9G27 - chains A and T of the 15 polymer chains in the assembly; structure by electron microscopy, 2.80 A resolution.

Chain A:
Molecule: DNA-directed RNA polymerase I subunit RPA190
From: Saccharomyces cerevisiae
Notes: EC 2.7.7.6
UniProtKB: P10964 (RPA1_YEAST); residue numbers follow UniProt; this construct covers 1-1664
Chain sequence (1664 residues; numbered 1 to 1664; the number before each row is that of its first residue):
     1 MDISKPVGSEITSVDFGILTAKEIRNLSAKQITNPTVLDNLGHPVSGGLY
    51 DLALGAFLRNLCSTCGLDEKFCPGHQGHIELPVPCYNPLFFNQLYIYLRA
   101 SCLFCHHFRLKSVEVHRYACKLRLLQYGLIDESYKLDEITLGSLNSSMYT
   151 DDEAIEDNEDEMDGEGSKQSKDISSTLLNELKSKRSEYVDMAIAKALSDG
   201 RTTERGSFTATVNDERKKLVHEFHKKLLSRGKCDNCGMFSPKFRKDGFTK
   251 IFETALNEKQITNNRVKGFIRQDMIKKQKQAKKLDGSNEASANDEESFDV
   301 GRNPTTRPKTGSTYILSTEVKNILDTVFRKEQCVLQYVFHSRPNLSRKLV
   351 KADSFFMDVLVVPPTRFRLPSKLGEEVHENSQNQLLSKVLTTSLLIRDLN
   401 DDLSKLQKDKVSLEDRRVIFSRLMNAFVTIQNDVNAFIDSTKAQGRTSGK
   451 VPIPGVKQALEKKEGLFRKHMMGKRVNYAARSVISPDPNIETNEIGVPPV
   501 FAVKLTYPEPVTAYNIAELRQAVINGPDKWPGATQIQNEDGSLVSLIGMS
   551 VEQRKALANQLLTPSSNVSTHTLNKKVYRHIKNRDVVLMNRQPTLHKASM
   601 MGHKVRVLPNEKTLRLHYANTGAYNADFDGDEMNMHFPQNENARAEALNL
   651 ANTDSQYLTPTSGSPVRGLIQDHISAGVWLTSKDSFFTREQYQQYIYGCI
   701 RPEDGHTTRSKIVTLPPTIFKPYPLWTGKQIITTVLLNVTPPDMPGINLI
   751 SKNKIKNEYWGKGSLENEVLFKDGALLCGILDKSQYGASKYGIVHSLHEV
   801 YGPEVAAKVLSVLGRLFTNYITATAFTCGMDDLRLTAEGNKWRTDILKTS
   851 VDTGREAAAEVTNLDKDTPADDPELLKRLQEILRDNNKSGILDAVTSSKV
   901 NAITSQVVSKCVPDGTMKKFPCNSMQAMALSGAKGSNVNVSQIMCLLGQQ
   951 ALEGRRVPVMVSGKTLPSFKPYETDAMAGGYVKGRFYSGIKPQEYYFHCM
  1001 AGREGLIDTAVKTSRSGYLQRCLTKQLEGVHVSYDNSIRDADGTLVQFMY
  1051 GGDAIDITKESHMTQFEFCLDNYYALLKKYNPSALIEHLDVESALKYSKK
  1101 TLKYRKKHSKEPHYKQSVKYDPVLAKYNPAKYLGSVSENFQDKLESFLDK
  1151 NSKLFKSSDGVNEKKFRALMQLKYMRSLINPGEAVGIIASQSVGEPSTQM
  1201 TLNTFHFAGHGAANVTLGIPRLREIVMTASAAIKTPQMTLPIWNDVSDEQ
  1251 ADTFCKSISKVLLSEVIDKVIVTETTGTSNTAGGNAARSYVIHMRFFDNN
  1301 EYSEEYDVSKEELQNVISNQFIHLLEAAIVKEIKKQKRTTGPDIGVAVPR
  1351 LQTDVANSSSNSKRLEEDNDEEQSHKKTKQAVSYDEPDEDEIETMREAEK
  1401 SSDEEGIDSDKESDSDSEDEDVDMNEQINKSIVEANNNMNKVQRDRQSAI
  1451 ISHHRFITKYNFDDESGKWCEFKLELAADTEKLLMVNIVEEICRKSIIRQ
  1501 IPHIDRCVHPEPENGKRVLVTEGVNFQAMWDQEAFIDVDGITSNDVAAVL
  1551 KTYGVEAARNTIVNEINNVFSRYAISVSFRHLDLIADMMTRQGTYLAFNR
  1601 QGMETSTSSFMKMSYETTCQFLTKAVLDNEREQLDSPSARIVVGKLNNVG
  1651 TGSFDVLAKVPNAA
Not modelled in the structure: 40-42, 144-173, 269-311, 444-450, 1154-1159, 1201-1213, 1278-1286, 1339-1439, 1664
Curated features (UniProtKB/Swiss-Prot):
  - region: Pro992 to Glu1004 (Bridging helix)
  - binding site (Zn(2+)): Cys62, Cys65, Cys72, His75, Cys102, Cys105, Cys233, Cys236
  - binding site (Mg(2+)): Asp627, Asp629, Asp631
  - modified residue (Phosphoserine): Ser889, Ser1636
Metal / ion sites: Zn2+ site 1: Cys62, Cys65, Cys72, His75; Zn2+ site 2: Cys102, Cys105, Cys233, Cys236
What the authors report for this chain:
  - specificity-determining residues: Pro593 (proposed by the authors, not directly observed)

Chain T:
Molecule: Template DNA
Sequence (38 nucleotides; each row starts with the number of its first residue):
     1 CTACCGATAAGCAGATXCTCTCGATTGCGTATGAAATC
Not modelled in the structure: 33-38
Modified positions: 3DR (1',2'-dideoxyribofuranose-5'-phosphate) at position 17

Chain A / chain T interface:
Contacting residue pairs (17):
  Arg230(A) with DC4(T), salt bridge to the phosphate
  Glu376(A) with DT25(T), base contact
  Glu461(A) with DG14(T), phosphate contact
  Lys462(A) with DG14(T), sugar contact; DA15(T), salt bridge to the phosphate
  Lys463(A) with DT16(T), phosphate contact
  Arg468(A) with DA15(T), hydrogen bond to the phosphate; DT16(T), salt bridge to the phosphate
  Arg481(A) with DT19(T), sugar contact
  Gln592(A) with DC18(T), sugar contact
  Gly1017(A) with 3DR_17(T), sugar contact
  Tyr1018(A) with DA15(T), sugar contact; DT16(T), sugar contact
  Arg1021(A) with DT16(T), phosphate contact
  Arg1600(A) with DG14(T), hydrogen bond to the sugar
  Glu1616(A) with DA15(T), phosphate contact
  Thr1617(A) with DG14(T), sugar contact
Also at the interface, not in a pair above, chain A (18 interface residues in all): Lys226, Ser229, Pro593, Ser1014
Also at the interface, not in a pair above, chain T (10 interface residues in all): DC5, DA13

Overview:
18 residues of chain A face 10 of chain T across their interface; the contacts include 2 hydrogen bonds and 3
salt bridges. Polar pairs include Arg1600(A)-DG14(T), Arg468(A)-DA15(T) and Arg230(A)-DC4(T). From UniProt: 8
Zn2+-binding residues and 3 Mg2+-binding residues on chain A. From the paper: the specificity determinant
Pro593(A).
Here chain A is DNA-directed RNA polymerase I subunit RPA190 (Saccharomyces cerevisiae) and chain T is
Template DNA. Entry 9G27 (Yeast RNA polymerase I elongation complex stalled by an apurinic site,
pre-translocation state) was determined by electron microscopy, deposited together with 9G1V, 9G1X, 9G23,
9G24, 9G26, 9G29, 9G2B and 9G2C.
